Entry 2WRG (X-ray diffraction, 3.00 A resolution); this record covers chains I and M of the 6 polymer chains in the assembly.

[Chain I (and M)]
Molecule: Hemagglutinin HA2 chain
From: Influenza A virus (A/BREVIG MISSION/1/1918(H1N1))
Notes: chain M of this document is another copy of the same molecule, construct and numbering; everything in this record applies to it too
Reference sequence: Q9WFX3 (HEMA_I18A0); residues 501-722 here correspond to UniProt positions 345-566 (UniProt number = residue number - 156)
Sequence (222 residues; row label = number of the first residue in the row):
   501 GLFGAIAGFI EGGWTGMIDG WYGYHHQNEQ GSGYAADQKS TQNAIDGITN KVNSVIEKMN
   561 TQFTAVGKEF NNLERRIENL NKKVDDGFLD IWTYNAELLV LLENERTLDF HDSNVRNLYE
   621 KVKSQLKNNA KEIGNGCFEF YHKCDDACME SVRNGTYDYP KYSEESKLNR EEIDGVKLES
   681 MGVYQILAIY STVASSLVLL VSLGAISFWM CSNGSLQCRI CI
Disordered / not traced: 662-722
Disulfides: Cys-644/Cys-648
Curated features (UniProtKB/Swiss-Prot):
  - lipidation (S-palmitoyl cysteine): Cys-711, Cys-718, Cys-721
  - glycosylation: Asn-654 (N-linked (GlcNAc...) asparagine)

[How chain I and chain M interact]
Pairs across the interface (42; chain I residue first):
  Phe-503(I) with Leu-502(M); Phe-503(M), hydrophobic
  Ser-554(I) with Leu-601(M)
  Val-555(I) with Tyr-594(M), hydrogen bond (backbone-side chain)
  Lys-558(I) with Tyr-594(M); Glu-597(M), salt bridge
  Met-559(I) with Tyr-594(M), hydrophobic
  Asn-560(I) with Leu-589(M); Asp-590(M), hydrogen bond
  Phe-563(I) with Asp-586(M); Asp-590(M)
  Val-566(I) with Lys-583(M)
  Gly-567(I) with Lys-583(M)
  Lys-568(I) with Arg-576(M); Asn-579(M)
  Glu-569(I) with Arg-576(M), hydrogen bond (backbone-side chain)
  Phe-570(I) with Arg-576(M)
  Glu-574(I) with Arg-576(M), salt bridge
  Leu-580(I) with Leu-580(M), hydrophobic
  Asn-581(I) with Leu-580(M); Lys-583(M), hydrogen bond
  Val-584(I) with Val-584(M), hydrophobic
  Asp-585(I) with Lys-583(M), salt bridge
  Phe-588(I) with Lys-583(M); Val-584(M); Gly-587(M); Phe-588(M), hydrophobic; Ile-591(M), hydrophobic
  Ile-591(I) with Ile-591(M), hydrophobic
  Trp-592(I) with Ile-591(M); Tyr-594(M), hydrophobic
  Asn-595(I) with Asn-595(M)
  Leu-599(I) with Tyr-594(M); Leu-598(M), hydrophobic
  Arg-606(I) with Glu-605(M); Arg-606(M); Asp-609(M), salt bridge
  Ser-613(I) with Leu-502(M), hydrogen bond (side chain-backbone)
  Asn-617(I) with Gly-501(M), hydrogen bond (side chain-backbone); Leu-502(M); Gly-504(M)
  Glu-620(I) with Arg-616(M), salt bridge
Other interface residues (no listed pair), chain I (32 interface residues in all): Gln-562, Ile-577, Glu-603, Phe-610, Arg-616, Lys-627
Other interface residues (no listed pair), chain M (28 interface residues in all): Ile-577, Thr-593, Leu-602, Ile-633

[Overview]
32 residues of chain I and 28 residues of chain M are in contact; the contacts include 6 hydrogen bonds and 5
salt bridges. Polar pairs include Lys-558(I)/Glu-597(M), Glu-574(I)/Arg-576(M) and Asp-585(I)/Lys-583(M).
Chain I and chain M are both Hemagglutinin HA2 chain (Influenza A virus (A/BREVIG MISSION/1/1918(H1N1))); the
structure, structure of H1 1918 hemagglutinin with human receptor, was determined by X-ray diffraction (same
publication as 2WRH).
